PDB entry 7EJ7 | electron microscopy, 3.41 A resolution | chains B and D of the 5 polymer chains in the assembly

Chain B:
Molecule: HLJ1_G0016300.mRNA.1.CDS.1
Source organism: Saccharomyces cerevisiae
UniProtKB: A0A6L0Z498 (A0A6L0Z498_YEASX); the author numbering skips numbers that UniProt does not, so the offset changes along the chain: 1-330 = UniProt 1-330; 334-337 = UniProt 331-334
Amino-acid sequence (334 residues; numbered 1 to 337; 3 numbers in that range are skipped by the numbering (no residue carries them; nothing is unmodelled there); the number before each row is that of its first residue):
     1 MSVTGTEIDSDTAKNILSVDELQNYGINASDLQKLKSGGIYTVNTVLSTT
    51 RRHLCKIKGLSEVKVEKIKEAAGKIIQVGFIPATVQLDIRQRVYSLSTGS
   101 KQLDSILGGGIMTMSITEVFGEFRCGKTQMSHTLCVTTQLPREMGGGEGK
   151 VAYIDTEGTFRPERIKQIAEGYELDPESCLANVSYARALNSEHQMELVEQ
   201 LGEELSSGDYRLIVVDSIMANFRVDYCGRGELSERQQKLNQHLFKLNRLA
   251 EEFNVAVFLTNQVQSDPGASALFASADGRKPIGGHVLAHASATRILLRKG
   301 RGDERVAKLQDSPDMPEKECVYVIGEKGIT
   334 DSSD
Not modelled in the structure: 1-15, 335-337
Small-molecule neighbours:
  - ATP (adenosine-5'-triphosphate), molecule 1: Glu122, Phe123, Arg124, Cys125, Gly126, Lys127, Thr128, Gln129, Glu157, Arg164, Gln167, Arg305, Ile324, Gly325
  - ATP, molecule 2: Ala288, His289, Ser291, Leu309, Gln310, Asp311, Ser312, Pro313, Asp314, Met315, Pro316, Glu317
Reported in the primary citation:
  - binding site for the 9-nt DNA strand: Arg229

Chain D:
Molecule: 9-nt DNA strand
Sequence (9 nucleotides; each row starts with the number of its first residue):
     1 TTTTTTTTT

Interface between chain B and chain D:
Pairs across the interface - 26 pairs, chain B then chain D:
  Arg223(B) with DT6(D), salt bridge to the phosphate
  Leu232(B) with DT3(D), sugar contact; DT4(D), sugar contact
  Ser233(B) with DT2(D), base contact; DT3(D), hydrogen bond to the base
  Arg235(B) with DT4(D), phosphate contact; DT5(D), salt bridge to the phosphate
  Gln236(B) with DT3(D), phosphate contact; DT4(D), phosphate contact
  Gln237(B) with DT2(D), phosphate contact; DT3(D), phosphate contact
  Gln264(B) with DT5(D), hydrogen bond to the phosphate; DT6(D), base contact; DT7(D), phosphate contact
  Ser265(B) with DT6(D), base contact; DT7(D), hydrogen bond to the phosphate
  Asp266(B) with DT7(D), base contact
  Pro267(B) with DT6(D), base contact; DT7(D), base contact
  Lys280(B) with DT6(D), base contact
  Ile282(B) with DT5(D), phosphate contact
  Gly283(B) with DT5(D), hydrogen bond to the phosphate
  Gly284(B) with DT4(D), phosphate contact; DT5(D), phosphate contact
  His285(B) with DT4(D), hydrogen bond to the phosphate
  Val286(B) with DT4(D), phosphate contact
Interface residues without a listed pair, chain B (17 interface residues in all): Asp277

In short:
Chain B and chain D form an interface of 17 and 6 residues respectively, with 5 hydrogen bonds and 2 salt
bridges. Polar contacts include Ser233(B)-DT3(D), Gln264(B)-DT5(D) and Ser265(B)-DT7(D). Chain B binds ATP.
The paper reports a binding site for the 9-nt DNA strand at Arg229(B).
Chain B is HLJ1_G0016300.mRNA.1.CDS.1 (Saccharomyces cerevisiae) and chain D is a 9-nt DNA strand; the
structure, Yeast Dmc1 post-synaptic complex, was determined by electron microscopy together with 7EJ6, 7EJC
and 7EJE from the same study.
